Entry 4LJZ (X-ray diffraction, 3.59 A resolution); this record covers chains A and C of the 6 polymer chains in the assembly.

# Chain A
Molecule: DNA-directed RNA polymerase subunit alpha
Organism: Escherichia coli
Notes: EC 2.7.7.6
UniProt: C9QXI7 (C9QXI7_ECOD1); residues 1-234 here = UniProt positions 1-234
Amino-acid sequence (239 residues; each row starts with the number of its first residue):
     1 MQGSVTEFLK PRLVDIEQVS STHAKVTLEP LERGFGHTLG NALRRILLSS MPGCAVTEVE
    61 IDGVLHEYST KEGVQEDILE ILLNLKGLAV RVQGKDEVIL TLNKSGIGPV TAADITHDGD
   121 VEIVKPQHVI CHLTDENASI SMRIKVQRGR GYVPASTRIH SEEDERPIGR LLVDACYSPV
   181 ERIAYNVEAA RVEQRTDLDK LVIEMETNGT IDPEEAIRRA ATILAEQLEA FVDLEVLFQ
Not modelled in the structure: 1-7, 232-239
Differences from the reference sequence: expression tag (235-239)

# Chain C
Molecule: DNA-directed RNA polymerase subunit beta
Organism: Escherichia coli
Notes: EC 2.7.7.6
UniProt: C9QV90 (C9QV90_ECOD1); numbering as in UniProt (aligned over 1-1342)
Amino-acid sequence (1342 residues; each row starts with the number of its first residue):
     1 MVYSYTEKKR IRKDFGKRPQ VLDVPYLLSI QLDSFQKFIE QDPEGQYGLE AAFRSVFPIQ
    61 SYSGNSELQY VSYRLGEPVF DVQECQIRGV TYSAPLRVKL RLVIYEREAP EGTVKDIKEQ
   121 EVYMGEIPLM TDNGTFVING TERVIVSQLH RSPGVFFDSD KGKTHSSGKV LYNARIIPYR
   181 GSWLDFEFDP KDNLFVRIDR RRKLPATIIL RALNYTTEQI LDLFFEKVIF EIRDNKLQME
   241 LVPERLRGET ASFDIEANGK VYVEKGRRIT ARHIRQLEKD DVKLIEVPVE YIAGKVVAKD
   301 YIDESTGELI CAANMELSLD LLAKLSQSGH KRIETLFTND LDHGPYISET LRVDPTNDRL
   361 SALVEIYRMM RPGEPPTREA AESLFENLFF SEDRYDLSAV GRMKFNRSLL REEIEGSGIL
   421 SKDDIIDVMK KLIDIRNGKG EVDDIDHLGN RRIRSVGEMA ENQFRVGLVR VERAVKERLS
   481 LGDLDTLMPQ DMINAKPISA AVKEFFGSSQ LSQFMDQNNP LSEITHKRRI SALGPGGLTR
   541 ERAGFEVRDV HPTHYGRVCP IETPEGPNIG LINSLSVYAQ TNEYGFLETP YRKVTDGVVT
   601 DEIHYLSAIE EGNYVIAQAN SNLDEEGHFV EDLVTCRSKG ESSLFSRDQV DYMDVSTQQV
   661 VSVGASLIPF LEHDDANRAL MGANMQRQAV PTLRADKPLV GTGMERAVAV DSGVTAVAKR
   721 GGVVQYVDAS RIVIKVNEDE MYPGEAGIDI YNLTKYTRSN QNTCINQMPC VSLGEPVERG
   781 DVLADGPSTD LGELALGQNM RVAFMPWNGY NFEDSILVSE RVVQEDRFTT IHIQELACVS
   841 RDTKLGPEEI TADIPNVGEA ALSKLDESGI VYIGAEVTGG DILVGKVTPK GETQLTPEEK
   901 LLRAIFGEKA SDVKDSSLRV PNGVSGTVID VQVFTRDGVE KDKRALEIEE MQLKQAKKDL
   961 SEELQILEAG LFSRIRAVLV AGGVEAEKLD KLPRDRWLEL GLTDEEKQNQ LEQLAEQYDE
  1021 LKHEFEKKLE AKRRKITQGD DLAPGVLKIV KVYLAVKRRI QPGDKMAGRH GNKGVISKIN
  1081 PIEDMPYDEN GTPVDIVLNP LGVPSRMNIG QILETHLGMA AKGIGDKINA MLKQQQEVAK
  1141 LREFIQRAYD LGADVRQKVD LSTFSDEEVM RLAENLRKGM PIATPVFDGA KEAEIKELLK
  1201 LGDLPTSGQI RLYDGRTGEQ FERPVTVGYM YMLKLNHLVD DKMHARSTGS YSLVTQQPLG
  1261 GKAQFGGQRF GEMEVWALEA YGAAYTLQEM LTVKSDDVNG RTKMYKNIVD GNHQMEPGMP
  1321 ESFNVLLKEI RSLGINIELE DE
Not modelled in the structure: 1-2

# Chain A / chain C interface
Pairs across the interface - 66 pairs, chain A then chain C:
  N41(A) - Y1087(C)  hydrogen bond
  N41(A) - R1216(C)  hydrogen bond (side chain-backbone)
  N41(A) - T1217(C)  hydrogen bond (side chain-backbone)
  N41(A) - G1218(C)
  R44(A) - E1083(C)
  R44(A) - Y1087(C)
  R44(A) - G1091(C)  hydrogen bond (side chain-backbone)
  R44(A) - P1093(C)
  R45(A) - E1083(C)  salt bridge
  R45(A) - D1084(C)  salt bridge
  R45(A) - G1215(C)  hydrogen bond (side chain-backbone)
  R45(A) - R1216(C)  hydrogen bond (side chain-backbone)
  S49(A) - E1083(C)
  L65(A) - I873(C)
  L65(A) - G874(C)
  H66(A) - I873(C)
  H66(A) - G874(C)
  E67(A) - K1057(C)  salt bridge
  Y68(A) - Y756(C)
  Y68(A) - T927(C)
  Y68(A) - I929(C)  hydrophobic
  Y68(A) - A1055(C)
  Y68(A) - K1057(C)
  T70(A) - A729(C)
  T70(A) - S730(C)  hydrogen bond
  T70(A) - K755(C)
  E72(A) - Y726(C)  hydrogen bond
  E72(A) - D728(C)
  G73(A) - Y726(C)
  G73(A) - D728(C)  hydrogen bond (backbone-side chain)
  V74(A) - D728(C)
  V74(A) - A729(C)
  Q75(A) - V727(C)
  Q75(A) - A729(C)
  Q75(A) - V771(C)
  D77(A) - K755(C)  salt bridge
  D77(A) - Y756(C)
  D77(A) - N766(C)
  D77(A) - M768(C)
  L79(A) - L693(C)  hydrophobic
  L79(A) - Y756(C)
  L79(A) - K1057(C)
  L83(A) - L693(C)  hydrophobic
  L83(A) - R694(C)
  K86(A) - D826(C)  salt bridge
  I107(A) - L773(C)  hydrophobic
  T134(A) - Y726(C)
  T134(A) - V727(C)  hydrogen bond (side chain-backbone)
  T134(A) - L773(C)
  Y152(A) - V823(C)
  Y152(A) - Q824(C)
  Y152(A) - D826(C)
  P154(A) - R1059(C)
  S156(A) - R1059(C)
  L172(A) - E876(C)
  D174(A) - D826(C)
  D174(A) - R1059(C)  salt bridge
  E181(A) - R821(C)  salt bridge
  R182(A) - G1091(C)
  R182(A) - T1092(C)
  I183(A) - G1091(C)
  A184(A) - N1090(C)
  A184(A) - G1091(C)
  Y185(A) - Y1087(C)  hydrogen bond
  Y185(A) - G1218(C)  hydrogen bond (side chain-backbone)
  N186(A) - E1089(C)
Also at the interface, not in a pair above, chain A (40 interface residues in all): T22, L48, S69, K71, E76, E80, D135, A155, E165, I168
Also at the interface, not in a pair above, chain C (43 interface residues in all): P769, I831, A875, V928, I1082, K1133

# Summary
The interface between chain A and chain C involves 40 residues on one side and 43 on the other, with 12
hydrogen bonds and 7 salt bridges. Polar pairs include R45(A)-E1083(C), R45(A)-D1084(C) and E67(A)-K1057(C).
Here chain A is DNA-directed RNA polymerase subunit alpha and chain C is DNA-directed RNA polymerase subunit
beta, both from Escherichia coli. Entry 4LJZ (Crystal Structure Analysis of the E.coli holoenzyme) was
determined by X-ray diffraction (same publication as 4LK0, 4LK1 and 4LLG).
